PDB entry 2VBN | X-ray diffraction, 1.90 A resolution | chains A and S of the 6 polymer chains in the assembly

# Chain A
Name: DNA endonuclease I-crei
Source organism: Chlamydomonas reinhardtii
Notes: EC 3.1.-.-
Reference sequence: P05725 (DNE1_CHLRE); residues 1-153 here = UniProt positions 1-153
Amino-acid sequence (153 residues; row label = number of the first residue in the row):
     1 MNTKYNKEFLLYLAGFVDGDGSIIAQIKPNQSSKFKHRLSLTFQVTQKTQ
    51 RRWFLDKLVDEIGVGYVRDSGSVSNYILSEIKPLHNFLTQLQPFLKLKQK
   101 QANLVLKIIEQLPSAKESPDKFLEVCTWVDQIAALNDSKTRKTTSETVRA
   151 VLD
Sequence notes: conflict Ser-33 (Tyr in P05725), Arg-38 (Gln in P05725), Thr-42 (Ala in P05725), Ser-70 (Arg in P05725), Asn-75 (Asp in P05725), Glu-110 (Trp in P05725), Gln-111 (Arg in P05725)
Metal / ion sites: Mg2+ site 1: Gly-19 (shared with 1 residue of chain B; 1 residue of chain E; DA15(S) of chain S); Mg2+ site 2: Asp-20 (shared with 1 residue of chain B; 1 residue of chain C; DA15(S) of chain S; 1 residue of chain T); Ca2+: Ala-134, Asn-136
Curated features (UniProtKB/Swiss-Prot):
  - region (Interaction with DNA): Gln-44 to Gln-47, Ser-138 to Thr-143
  - binding site (Mg(2+)): Gly-19, Asp-20
  - mutagenesis: Asp-20 (D20A/L/N: Loss of catalytic activity. Reduced affinity for DNA), Gln-26 (Q26A/C: Alters the specificity of the endonuclease), Gln-44 (Q44A/C/T/V/W: Alters the specificity of the endonuclease), Gln-47 (Q47A/E/M: Loss of catalytic activity; Q47N: Strongly reduced affinity for DNA. No effect on catalytic activity), Arg-68 (R68A: Loss of activity), Lys-98 (K98A: Strongly reduced affinity for DNA. Increased catalytic activity; K98R: Strongly reduced affinity for DNA. No effect on catalytic activity), Ser-138 (S138A: Reduced affinity for DNA. No effect on catalytic activity. Reduced cleavage; when associated with M-139), Lys-139 (K139M: Reduced affinity for DNA. No effect on catalytic activity. Reduced cleavage; when associated with A-138), Lys-142 (K142G: Reduced affinity for DNA. No effect on catalytic activity. Reduced cleavage; when associated with G-143), Thr-143 (T143G: Reduced affinity for DNA. No effect on catalytic activity. Reduced cleavage; when associated with G-142)

# Chain S
Molecule: 10-nt DNA strand
Sequence (10 nucleotides; row label = number of the first residue in the row):
    15 AAAAGGCAGA
Metal / ion sites: Mg2+ site 1: DA15 (shared with Gly-19(A) of chain A; 1 residue of chain B; 1 residue of chain E)

# Chain A / chain S interface
Residue-residue contacts - 30 pairs, chain A then chain S:
  Gly-19(A) with DA15(S), phosphate contact
  Asp-20(A) with DA15(S), phosphate contact
  Gly-21(A) with DA15(S), sugar contact; DA16(S), phosphate contact
  Ser-22(A) with DA15(S), sugar contact; DA16(S), hydrogen bond to the phosphate
  Ile-24(A) with DA16(S), base contact; DA17(S), phosphate contact
  Gln-26(A) with DA17(S), sugar contact; DA18(S), hydrogen bond to the phosphate
  Lys-28(A) with DA18(S), base contact; DG19(S), hydrogen bond to the base
  Arg-38(A) with DG20(S), base contact
  Gln-44(A) with DA15(S), base contact; DA16(S), hydrogen bond to the base
  Thr-46(A) with DA15(S), base contact
  Lys-98(A) with DA16(S), salt bridge to the phosphate
  Ala-133(A) with DA17(S), phosphate contact
  Asn-136(A) with DA16(S), phosphate contact; DA17(S), hydrogen bond to the phosphate
  Asp-137(A) with DA16(S), hydrogen bond to the phosphate
  Ser-138(A) with DA16(S), phosphate contact; DA17(S), hydrogen bond to the phosphate
  Thr-140(A) with DA17(S), sugar contact; DA18(S), sugar contact
  Arg-141(A) with DA17(S), phosphate contact; DA18(S), phosphate contact
  Lys-142(A) with DA18(S), hydrogen bond to the phosphate; DG19(S), salt bridge to the phosphate
  Thr-143(A) with DA18(S), hydrogen bond to the phosphate
Interface residues without a listed pair, chain A (22 interface residues in all): Ile-23, Ala-25, Pro-29
Interface residues without a listed pair, chain S (7 interface residues in all): DC21

# In short
The interface between chain A and chain S involves 22 residues on one side and 7 on the other, with 9 hydrogen
bonds and 2 salt bridges. Polar contacts include Lys-28(A)/DG19(S), Gln-44(A)/DA16(S) and Ser-22(A)/DA16(S).
Here chain A is DNA endonuclease I-crei (Chlamydomonas reinhardtii) and chain S is a 10-nt DNA strand. Entry
2VBN (Molecular basis of human XPC gene recognition and cleavage by engineered homing endonuclease
heterodimers) was determined by X-ray diffraction (same publication as 2VBJ, 2VBL and 2VBO).
